PDB entry 5V4E | X-ray diffraction, 3.22 A resolution | chains A and B

[Chain A (and B)]
Molecule: Ig gamma-1 chain C region
From: Homo sapiens
Notes: chain B of this document is another copy of the same molecule, construct and numbering; everything in this record applies to it too
Reference sequence: P01857 (IGHG1_HUMAN); residues 221-446 here correspond to UniProt positions 104-329 (UniProt number = residue number - 117)
Amino-acid sequence (226 residues; each row starts with the number of its first residue):
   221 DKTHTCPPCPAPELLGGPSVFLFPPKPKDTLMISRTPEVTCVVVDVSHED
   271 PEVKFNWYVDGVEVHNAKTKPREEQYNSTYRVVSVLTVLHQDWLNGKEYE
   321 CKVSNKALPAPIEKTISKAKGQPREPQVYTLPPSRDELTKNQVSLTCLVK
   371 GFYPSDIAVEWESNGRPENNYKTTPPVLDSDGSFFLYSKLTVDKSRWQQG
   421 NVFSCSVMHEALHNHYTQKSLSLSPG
Unresolved in the structure: 221-226, 445-446 (chain B: 221-241, 266-269, 294-298, 324-331, 445-446)
Sequence notes: conflict Glu-320 (Lys203 in P01857), Arg-386 (Gln269 in P01857)
Swiss-Prot annotation at these positions:
  - glycosylation: Asn-297 (N-linked (GlcNAc...) (complex) asparagine)
Disulfides: Cys-261/Cys-321, Cys-367/Cys-425
Covalent attachments: glycan linked to Asn-297
What the authors report for this chain:
  - post-translational modification sites: Asn-297

[Interface between chain A and chain B]
Residue-residue contacts (38; chain A residue first):
  Gln-347(A) with Lys-360(B)
  Tyr-349(A) with Ser-354(B); Asp-356(B); Glu-357(B); Lys-360(B)
  Thr-350(A) with Ser-354(B)
  Leu-351(A) with Leu-351(B), hydrophobic; Pro-352(B); Ser-354(B); Thr-366(B)
  Pro-352(A) with Leu-351(B)
  Ser-354(A) with Tyr-349(B); Thr-350(B), hydrogen bond (side chain-backbone); Leu-351(B)
  Asp-356(A) with Tyr-349(B)
  Glu-357(A) with Lys-370(B), salt bridge
  Ser-364(A) with Leu-368(B); Lys-370(B)
  Thr-366(A) with Leu-351(B); Tyr-407(B), hydrogen bond
  Leu-368(A) with Ser-364(B); Lys-409(B)
  Lys-370(A) with Ser-364(B)
  Lys-392(A) with Leu-398(B); Phe-405(B)
  Thr-394(A) with Thr-394(B); Val-397(B)
  Val-397(A) with Thr-394(B); Pro-395(B)
  Asp-399(A) with Lys-409(B), salt bridge
  Phe-405(A) with Lys-392(B); Lys-409(B)
  Tyr-407(A) with Thr-366(B), hydrogen bond; Tyr-407(B), hydrophobic; Lys-409(B)
  Lys-409(A) with Asp-399(B), salt bridge; Phe-405(B); Tyr-407(B)
Other interface residues (no listed pair), chain A (22 interface residues in all): Pro-353, Gln-362, Pro-395
Other interface residues (no listed pair), chain B (25 interface residues in all): Pro-353, Thr-393, Ser-400, Ser-408

[Summary]
22 residues of chain A face 25 of chain B across their interface; the contacts include 3 hydrogen bonds and 3
salt bridges. Polar contacts include Glu-357(A)/Lys-370(B), Asp-399(A)/Lys-409(B) and Ser-354(A)/Thr-350(B).
From the paper: a modification site at Asn-297(A).
Chain A and chain B are both Ig gamma-1 chain C region (Homo sapiens); the structure, Engineered human IgG Fc
domain glyco801 (Fc801), was determined by X-ray diffraction, deposited together with 5V43.
